Entry 7VDQ (X-ray diffraction, 2.91 A resolution); this record covers chains A and C.

Chain A:
Name: Cyclin-dependent-like kinase 5
From: Homo sapiens
Notes: EC 2.7.11.1
Reference sequence: Q00535 (CDK5_HUMAN); numbering as in UniProt (aligned over 2-292)
Chain sequence (292 residues; row label = number of the first residue in the row):
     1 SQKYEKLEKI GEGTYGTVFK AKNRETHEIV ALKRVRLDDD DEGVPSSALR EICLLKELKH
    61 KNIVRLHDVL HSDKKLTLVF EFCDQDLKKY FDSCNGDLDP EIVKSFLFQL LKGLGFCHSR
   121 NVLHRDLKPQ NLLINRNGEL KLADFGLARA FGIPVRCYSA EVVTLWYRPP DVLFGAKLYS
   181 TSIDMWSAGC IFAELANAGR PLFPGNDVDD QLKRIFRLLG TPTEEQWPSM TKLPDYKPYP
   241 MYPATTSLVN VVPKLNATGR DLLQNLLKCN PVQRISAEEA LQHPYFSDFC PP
Not modelled in the structure: 1, 292
Construct notes: expression tag (1)
Small-molecule neighbours: p25 (64V; 2-[[7-[[2-fluoranyl-4-[3-(hydroxymethyl)pyrazol-1-yl]phenyl]amino]-1,6-naphthyridin-2-yl]-(1-methylpiperidin-4-yl)amino]ethanoic acid): Ile10, Tyr15, Val18, Ala31, Lys33, Glu51, Val64, Phe80, Glu81, Phe82, Cys83, Asp84, Gln85, Asp86, Lys89, Gln130, Asn131, Leu133, Ala143, Asp144
Swiss-Prot annotation at these positions:
  - active site: Asp126 (Proton acceptor)
  - binding site (ATP): Ile10 to Val18, Lys33
  - modified residue: Tyr15 (Phosphotyrosine), Thr17 (Phosphothreonine), Lys56 (N6-acetyllysine), Ser72 (Phosphoserine), Ser159 (Phosphoserine)

Chain C:
Name: Cyclin-dependent kinase 5 activator 1, p25
From: Homo sapiens
Reference sequence: Q15078 (CD5R1_HUMAN); residues 100-307 here = UniProt positions 100-307
Chain sequence (209 residues; row label = number of the first residue in the row):
    99 MQPPPAQPPA PPASQLSGSQ TGGSSSVKKA PHPAVTSAGT PKRVIVQAST SELLRCLGEF
   159 LCRRCYRLKH LSPTDPVLWL RSVDRSLLLQ GWQDQGFITP ANVVFLYMLC RDVISSEVGS
   219 DHELQAVLLT CLYLSYSYMG NEISYPLKPF LVESCKEAFW DRCLSVINLM SSKMLQINAD
   279 PHYFTQVFSD LKNESGQEDK KRLLLGLDR
Not modelled in the structure: 99-145, 294-307
Construct notes: initiating methionine (99)
Swiss-Prot annotation at these positions:
  - modified residue: Thr138 (Phosphothreonine)

How chain A and chain C interact:
Residue-residue contacts (55):
  Leu37(A) - Trp258(C)
  Asp40(A) - Leu245(C)
  Asp40(A) - Lys246(C)  hydrogen bond (backbone-backbone)
  Asp41(A) - Trp190(C)
  Asp41(A) - Lys246(C)
  Gly43(A) - Ser242(C)
  Gly43(A) - Tyr243(C)
  Pro45(A) - Tyr231(C)
  Pro45(A) - Trp258(C)  hydrophobic
  Ser46(A) - Tyr231(C)  hydrogen bond (backbone-side chain)
  Ser46(A) - Ser235(C)  hydrogen bond
  Ser46(A) - Ser242(C)
  Ser46(A) - Tyr243(C)  hydrogen bond (side chain-backbone)
  Leu49(A) - Tyr231(C)  hydrophobic
  Leu49(A) - Leu232(C)  hydrophobic
  Leu49(A) - Cys261(C)  hydrophobic
  Leu49(A) - Ile265(C)
  Arg50(A) - Ser235(C)  hydrogen bond (side chain-backbone)
  Arg50(A) - Ile241(C)  hydrogen bond (side chain-backbone)
  Ile52(A) - Ile265(C)  hydrophobic
  Cys53(A) - Tyr236(C)  hydrophobic
  Cys53(A) - Ile265(C)  hydrophobic
  Cys53(A) - Ser269(C)
  Cys53(A) - Met272(C)  hydrophobic
  Leu54(A) - Tyr236(C)
  Lys56(A) - Ile265(C)
  Lys56(A) - Asn266(C)  hydrogen bond
  Lys56(A) - Ser269(C)
  Glu57(A) - Ser269(C)  hydrogen bond
  Glu57(A) - Ser270(C)  hydrogen bond
  Glu57(A) - Leu273(C)
  His71(A) - Glu255(C)
  His71(A) - Trp258(C)
  His71(A) - Asp259(C)  salt bridge
  His71(A) - Leu262(C)
  Lys74(A) - Lys254(C)
  Arg120(A) - Leu273(C)
  Asn121(A) - Leu273(C)
  Asn121(A) - Asn276(C)
  Asn121(A) - Ala277(C)
  Val122(A) - Leu273(C)  hydrophobic
  Arg149(A) - Met237(C)  hydrogen bond (side chain-backbone)
  Arg149(A) - Asn239(C)  hydrogen bond
  Ala150(A) - Tyr236(C)
  Ala150(A) - Leu273(C)  hydrophobic
  Ala150(A) - Asn276(C)
  Phe151(A) - Asn276(C)
  Gly152(A) - Asn276(C)
  Ile153(A) - Ala199(C)  hydrophobic
  Ile153(A) - Met237(C)  hydrophobic
  Ile153(A) - Ile275(C)
  Ile153(A) - Asn276(C)
  Ile153(A) - Phe282(C)  hydrophobic
  Cys157(A) - Asn239(C)  hydrogen bond (backbone-side chain)
  Ser159(A) - Asn239(C)
Other interface residues (no listed pair), chain A (34 interface residues in all): Val44, Ser47, Val69, Leu76, Leu147, Pro154, Arg156, Tyr158, Glu161
Other interface residues (no listed pair), chain C (34 interface residues in all): Gln193, Thr197, Pro198, Gly238, Pro244

In short:
Chain A and chain C each contribute 34 residues to their interface; the contacts include 12 hydrogen bonds and
1 salt bridge. Polar contacts include His71(A)-Asp259(C), Ser46(A)-Tyr231(C) and Ser46(A)-Ser235(C). Ligands
of chain A: p25.
Here chain A is Cyclin-dependent-like kinase 5 and chain C is Cyclin-dependent kinase 5 activator 1, p25, both
from Homo sapiens. Entry 7VDQ (The structure of cyclin-dependent kinase 5 (CDK5) in complex with p25 and
Compound 7) was determined by X-ray diffraction, deposited together with 7VDP, 7VDR, 7VDS and 7VDU.
